Entry 7ZGX (electron microscopy, 2.88 A resolution); this record covers chains A and C of the 3 polymer chains in the assembly.

Chain A (and C):
Name: S-layer protein SlpA
Organism: Deinococcus radiodurans R1
Notes: chain C of this document is another copy of the same molecule, construct and numbering; everything in this record applies to it too
UniProtKB: Q9RRB6 (SLPA_DEIRA); the author numbering skips numbers that UniProt does not, so the offset changes along the chain: 0-219 = UniProt 1-220; 221-1167 = UniProt 221-1167
Chain sequence (1167 residues; numbered 0 to 1167; 1 number in that range is skipped by the numbering (no residue carries it; nothing is unmodelled there); the number before each row is that of its first residue; numbering starts at 0):
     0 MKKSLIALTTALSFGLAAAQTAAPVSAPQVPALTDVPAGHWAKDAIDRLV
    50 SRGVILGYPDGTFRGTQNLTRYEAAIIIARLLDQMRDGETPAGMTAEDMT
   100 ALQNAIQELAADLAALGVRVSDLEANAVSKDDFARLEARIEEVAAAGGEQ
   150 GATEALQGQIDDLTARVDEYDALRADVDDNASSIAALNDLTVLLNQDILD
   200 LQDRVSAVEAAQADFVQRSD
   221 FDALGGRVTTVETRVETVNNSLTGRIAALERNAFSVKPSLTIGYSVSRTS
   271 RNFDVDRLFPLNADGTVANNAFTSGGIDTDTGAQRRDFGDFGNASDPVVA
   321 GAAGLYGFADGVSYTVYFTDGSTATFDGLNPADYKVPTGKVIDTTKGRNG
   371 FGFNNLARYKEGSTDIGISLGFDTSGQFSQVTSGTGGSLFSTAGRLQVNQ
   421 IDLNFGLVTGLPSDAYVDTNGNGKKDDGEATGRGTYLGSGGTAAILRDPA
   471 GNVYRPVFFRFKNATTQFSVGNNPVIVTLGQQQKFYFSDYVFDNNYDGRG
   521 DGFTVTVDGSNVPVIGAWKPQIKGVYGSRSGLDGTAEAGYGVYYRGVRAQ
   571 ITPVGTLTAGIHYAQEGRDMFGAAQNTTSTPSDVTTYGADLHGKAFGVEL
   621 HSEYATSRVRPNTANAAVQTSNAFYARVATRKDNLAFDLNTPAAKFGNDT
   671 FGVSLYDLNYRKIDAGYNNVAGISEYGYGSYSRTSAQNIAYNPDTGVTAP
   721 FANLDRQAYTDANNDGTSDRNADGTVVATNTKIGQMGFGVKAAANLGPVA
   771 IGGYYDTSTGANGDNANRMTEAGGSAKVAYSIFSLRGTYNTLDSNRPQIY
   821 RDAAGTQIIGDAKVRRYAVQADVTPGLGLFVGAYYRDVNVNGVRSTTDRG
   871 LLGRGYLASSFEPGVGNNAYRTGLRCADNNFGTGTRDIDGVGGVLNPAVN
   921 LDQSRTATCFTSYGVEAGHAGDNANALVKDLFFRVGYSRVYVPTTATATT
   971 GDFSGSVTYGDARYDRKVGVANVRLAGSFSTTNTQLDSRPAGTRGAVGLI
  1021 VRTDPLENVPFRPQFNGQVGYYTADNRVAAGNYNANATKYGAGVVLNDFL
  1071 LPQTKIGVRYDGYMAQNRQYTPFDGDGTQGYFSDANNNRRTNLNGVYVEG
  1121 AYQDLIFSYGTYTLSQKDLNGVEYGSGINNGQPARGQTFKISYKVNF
Disordered / not traced: 0-217
Swiss-Prot annotation at these positions:
  - binding site (Cu(2+)): Asp-274, Asp-276, Arg-305, Phe-308, Asp-310, Glu-381, Asp-513, Asn-515, Arg-549, Gly-551, Asp-553, Gly-559, Gly-716
  - binding site (Fe(3+)): Asp-438, Asn-442, Lys-444, Asp-446, Glu-449
  - binding site (deinoxanthin): Ser-622

Interface between chain A and chain C:
Residue-residue contacts (167; chain A residue first):
  Phe-221(A) / Phe-221(C)  hydrophobic
  Leu-224(A) / Gly-225(C)
  Arg-227(A) / Val-228(C)
  Arg-227(A) / Thr-229(C)  hydrogen bond
  Val-231(A) / Glu-232(C)
  Arg-234(A) / Val-235(C)
  Arg-234(A) / Glu-236(C)  salt bridge
  Arg-234(A) / Asn-239(C)
  Val-238(A) / Asn-239(C)
  Leu-242(A) / Leu-242(C)  hydrophobic
  Leu-242(A) / Ile-246(C)  hydrophobic
  Arg-245(A) / Thr-243(C)  hydrogen bond
  Arg-245(A) / Ile-246(C)
  Arg-245(A) / Glu-250(C)  salt bridge
  Ile-246(A) / Ile-246(C)  hydrophobic
  Leu-249(A) / Ile-246(C)  hydrophobic
  Leu-249(A) / Leu-249(C)  hydrophobic
  Leu-249(A) / Glu-250(C)
  Asn-252(A) / Phe-254(C)
  Asn-252(A) / Ser-255(C)
  Asn-252(A) / Val-256(C)
  Phe-254(A) / Phe-392(C)  hydrophobic
  Phe-398(A) / Val-256(C)
  Phe-398(A) / Phe-1167(C)
  Gln-400(A) / Phe-1167(C)
  Val-401(A) / Asn-1166(C)
  Val-401(A) / Phe-1167(C)  hydrophobic
  Thr-402(A) / Lys-1164(C)
  Thr-402(A) / Val-1165(C)
  Thr-402(A) / Asn-1166(C)  hydrogen bond (backbone-backbone)
  Ser-403(A) / Asp-1124(C)  hydrogen bond
  Ser-403(A) / Tyr-1163(C)
  Ser-403(A) / Lys-1164(C)
  Ser-403(A) / Asn-1166(C)
  Gly-404(A) / Asp-1124(C)
  Gly-404(A) / Lys-1164(C)  hydrogen bond (backbone-backbone)
  Thr-405(A) / Asp-1124(C)
  Gly-406(A) / Ile-1126(C)
  Gly-407(A) / Glu-1119(C)
  Ser-408(A) / Asn-289(C)
  Ser-408(A) / Asn-290(C)
  Ser-408(A) / Ala-291(C)
  Ser-408(A) / Tyr-1117(C)
  Ser-408(A) / Glu-1119(C)  hydrogen bond (backbone-side chain)
  Leu-409(A) / Val-1065(C)
  Leu-409(A) / Gly-1077(C)
  Leu-409(A) / Val-1078(C)
  Leu-409(A) / Glu-1119(C)  hydrogen bond (backbone-side chain)
  Phe-410(A) / Val-1065(C)  hydrophobic
  Phe-410(A) / Lys-1075(C)
  Phe-410(A) / Ile-1076(C)
  Phe-410(A) / Gly-1077(C)
  Phe-410(A) / Glu-1119(C)
  Phe-410(A) / Gly-1120(C)
  Phe-410(A) / Ala-1121(C)  hydrophobic
  Ser-411(A) / Lys-1075(C)
  Thr-412(A) / Lys-1075(C)
  Thr-412(A) / Ala-1121(C)
  Thr-412(A) / Tyr-1122(C)
  Thr-412(A) / Gln-1123(C)
  Thr-412(A) / Asp-1124(C)  hydrogen bond
  Ala-413(A) / Gln-1073(C)
  Gly-414(A) / Asp-1124(C)  hydrogen bond (backbone-side chain)
  Arg-415(A) / Asp-1124(C)
  Leu-416(A) / Gln-1073(C)
  Leu-416(A) / Gln-1123(C)
  Leu-416(A) / Asp-1124(C)  hydrogen bond (backbone-side chain)
  Gln-417(A) / Gln-1123(C)
  Gln-417(A) / Tyr-1163(C)
  Asn-419(A) / Tyr-1163(C)  hydrogen bond
  Ile-421(A) / Leu-260(C)  hydrophobic
  Leu-423(A) / Ile-388(C)  hydrophobic
  Phe-425(A) / Leu-390(C)  hydrophobic
  Leu-427(A) / Val-477(C)  hydrophobic
  Leu-431(A) / Leu-466(C)  hydrophobic
  Leu-431(A) / Tyr-474(C)  hydrophobic
  Pro-432(A) / Tyr-474(C)
  Asp-434(A) / Asp-468(C)
  Asp-434(A) / Pro-469(C)
  Ala-435(A) / Arg-467(C)
  Ala-435(A) / Asp-468(C)
  Tyr-436(A) / Ile-465(C)
  Tyr-436(A) / Leu-466(C)
  Tyr-436(A) / Arg-467(C)  hydrogen bond (backbone-backbone)
  Tyr-436(A) / Pro-469(C)
  Val-437(A) / Ala-464(C)  hydrophobic
  Val-437(A) / Ile-465(C)
  Val-437(A) / Leu-466(C)  hydrophobic
  Asp-438(A) / Ala-463(C)
  Asp-438(A) / Ala-464(C)
  Asp-438(A) / Ile-465(C)  hydrogen bond (backbone-backbone)
  Thr-439(A) / Ala-463(C)
  Gly-452(A) / Leu-466(C)
  Thr-455(A) / Leu-457(C)
  Tyr-456(A) / Tyr-456(C)
  Tyr-456(A) / Leu-457(C)  hydrogen bond (side chain-backbone)
  Tyr-456(A) / Pro-476(C)
  Val-477(A) / Pro-476(C)
  Val-477(A) / Val-477(C)  hydrogen bond (backbone-backbone)
  Phe-478(A) / Leu-466(C)  hydrophobic
  Phe-478(A) / Arg-475(C)
  Phe-478(A) / Pro-476(C)
  Phe-479(A) / Leu-390(C)  hydrophobic
  Phe-479(A) / Thr-429(C)
  Phe-479(A) / Val-473(C)
  Phe-479(A) / Tyr-474(C)
  Phe-479(A) / Arg-475(C)  hydrogen bond (backbone-backbone)
  Phe-479(A) / Val-477(C)
  Arg-480(A) / Asn-472(C)
  Arg-480(A) / Val-473(C)
  Arg-480(A) / Tyr-474(C)
  Phe-481(A) / Ile-388(C)  hydrophobic
  Phe-481(A) / Asn-472(C)
  Phe-481(A) / Val-473(C)  hydrogen bond (backbone-backbone)
  Phe-481(A) / Arg-475(C)
  Lys-482(A) / Ala-470(C)
  Lys-482(A) / Gly-471(C)
  Lys-482(A) / Asn-472(C)
  Asn-483(A) / Ile-386(C)
  Phe-488(A) / Leu-260(C)  hydrophobic
  Phe-488(A) / Ile-262(C)  hydrophobic
  Val-490(A) / Gln-1123(C)
  Val-490(A) / Leu-1125(C)  hydrophobic
  Gly-491(A) / Tyr-1122(C)
  Gly-491(A) / Gln-1123(C)
  Asn-492(A) / Gln-1123(C)
  Pro-494(A) / Leu-1071(C)  hydrophobic
  Val-495(A) / Leu-1071(C)  hydrophobic
  Val-495(A) / Tyr-1122(C)  hydrogen bond (backbone-side chain)
  Val-497(A) / Leu-1125(C)  hydrophobic
  Leu-499(A) / Ile-1161(C)  hydrophobic
  Gly-500(A) / Thr-384(C)
  Gln-501(A) / Thr-384(C)
  Gln-501(A) / Ile-386(C)
  Asp-521(A) / Tyr-264(C)
  Asp-521(A) / Ser-383(C)
  Asp-521(A) / Thr-384(C)  hydrogen bond (side chain-backbone)
  Phe-523(A) / Ile-1161(C)  hydrophobic
  Tyr-546(A) / Tyr-264(C)  hydrogen bond
  Tyr-546(A) / Val-266(C)
  Tyr-546(A) / Phe-1159(C)  hydrophobic
  Ser-548(A) / Glu-381(C)
  Ser-548(A) / Gly-382(C)  hydrogen bond (side chain-backbone)
  Arg-549(A) / Glu-381(C)
  Gly-551(A) / Glu-381(C)
  Gly-551(A) / Gly-382(C)
  Gly-551(A) / Ser-383(C)
  Leu-552(A) / Glu-381(C)
  Leu-552(A) / Gly-382(C)
  Leu-552(A) / Ser-383(C)
  Asp-553(A) / Glu-381(C)  hydrogen bond (backbone-side chain)
  Gly-559(A) / Glu-381(C)
  Tyr-560(A) / Tyr-379(C)
  Tyr-560(A) / Glu-381(C)
  Gly-561(A) / Tyr-379(C)
  Gly-561(A) / Glu-381(C)  hydrogen bond (backbone-side chain)
  Tyr-563(A) / Val-266(C)
  Tyr-563(A) / Arg-268(C)
  Tyr-563(A) / Tyr-379(C)  hydrogen bond
  Tyr-563(A) / Glu-381(C)
  Tyr-563(A) / Gly-382(C)  hydrogen bond (side chain-backbone)
  Asp-589(A) / Arg-268(C)  salt bridge
  Asp-589(A) / Tyr-379(C)  hydrogen bond
  Phe-591(A) / Thr-269(C)
  Phe-591(A) / Ala-377(C)  hydrophobic
  Phe-591(A) / Arg-378(C)
  Phe-591(A) / Tyr-379(C)  hydrophobic
Other interface residues (no listed pair), chain A (83 interface residues in all): Thr-230, Val-235, Val-428, Gly-443, Met-590
Other interface residues (no listed pair), chain C (84 interface residues in all): Asp-222, Val-231, Ala-253, Pro-258, Ser-459, Arg-1079, Phe-1127

Overview:
83 residues of chain A face 84 of chain C across their interface, with 26 hydrogen bonds and 3 salt bridges.
Polar pairs include Arg-234(A)/Glu-236(C), Arg-245(A)/Glu-250(C) and Asp-589(A)/Arg-268(C). From UniProt: 13
Cu2+-binding residues, 5 Fe3+-binding residues and deinoxanthin-binding residue Ser-622(A) on chain A.
Both chains are S-layer protein SlpA (Deinococcus radiodurans R1). Entry 7ZGX (S-layer Deinoxanthin Binding
Complex, C1 symmetry) was determined by electron microscopy, deposited together with 7ZGY.
